1EQ4 - chain A; structure by X-ray diffraction, 1.80 A resolution.

# Chain A
Name: Lysozyme
From: Homo sapiens
Notes: EC 3.2.1.17
UniProt: P61626 (LYSC_HUMAN); residues 1-130 here correspond to UniProt positions 19-148 (UniProt number = residue number + 18)
Chain sequence (130 residues; row label = number of the first residue in the row):
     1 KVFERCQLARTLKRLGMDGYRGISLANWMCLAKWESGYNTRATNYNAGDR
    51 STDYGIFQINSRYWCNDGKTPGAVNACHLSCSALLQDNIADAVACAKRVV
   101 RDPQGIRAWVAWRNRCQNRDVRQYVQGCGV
Differences from the reference sequence: engineered mutation Q7 (Glu25 in P61626)
Disulfide bonds: C6-C128, C30-C116, C65-C81, C77-C95
Ion coordination: Na+: S61, C65, V74
Curated features (UniProtKB/Swiss-Prot):
  - active site: E35, D53

# In short
The Na+ site is built by S61, C65 and V74. Curated annotation (UniProt) lists active-site residues E35 and
D53.
Chain A is Lysozyme (Homo sapiens); the structure, Crystal structures of salt bridge mutants of human
lysozyme, was determined by X-ray diffraction (same publication as 1EQ5 and 1EQE).
